PDB entry 4R6R | X-ray diffraction, 1.38 A resolution | chains E and H of the 8 polymer chains in the assembly

Chain E:
Protein: Agglutinin alpha chain
From: Artocarpus integer
UniProt: P18670 (LECA_ARTIN); residues 1-133 here = UniProt positions 1-133
Amino-acid sequence (133 residues; numbered 1 to 133; the number before each row is that of its first residue):
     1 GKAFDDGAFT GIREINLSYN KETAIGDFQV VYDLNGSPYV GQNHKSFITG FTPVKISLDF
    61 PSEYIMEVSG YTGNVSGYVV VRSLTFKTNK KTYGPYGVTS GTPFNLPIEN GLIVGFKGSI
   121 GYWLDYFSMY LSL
Residues lining bound ligands: 4-nitrophenyl beta-D-galactopyranoside (147): Gly1, Ser76, Tyr78, Val80, Gly121, Tyr122, Trp123, Asp125
What the authors report for this chain:
  - binding site for 4-nitrophenyl beta-D-galactopyranoside: Tyr78, Tyr122

Chain H:
Protein: Agglutinin beta-3 chain
From: Artocarpus integer
UniProt: P18673 (LECB3_ARTIN); residue numbers follow UniProt; this construct covers 2-20
Amino-acid sequence (19 residues; each row starts with the number of its first residue):
     2 EQSGISQTVI VGPWGAKVS
Unresolved in the structure: 2-3, 19-20

Chain E / chain H interface:
Residue-residue contacts - 18 pairs, chain E then chain H:
  Asn105(E) - Trp15(H)  hydrogen bond (backbone-side chain)
  Pro107(E) - Val12(H)
  Pro107(E) - Gly13(H)  hydrogen bond (backbone-backbone)
  Pro107(E) - Pro14(H)
  Pro107(E) - Trp15(H)
  Ile108(E) - Ile11(H)
  Ile108(E) - Gly13(H)
  Glu109(E) - Ile11(H)  hydrogen bond (backbone-backbone)
  Glu109(E) - Gly13(H)
  Glu109(E) - Pro14(H)
  Asn110(E) - Thr9(H)  hydrogen bond (side chain-backbone)
  Asn110(E) - Val10(H)
  Asn110(E) - Ile11(H)  hydrogen bond (backbone-backbone)
  Leu131(E) - Val12(H)  hydrophobic
  Ser132(E) - Val10(H)
  Leu133(E) - Gln8(H)
  Leu133(E) - Thr9(H)
  Leu133(E) - Val10(H)
Interface residues without a listed pair, chain E (10 interface residues in all): Leu106, Gly111

In short:
Chain E and chain H form an interface of 10 and 8 residues respectively; the contacts include 5 hydrogen
bonds. Among the polar pairs are Asn105(E)-Trp15(H), Asn110(E)-Thr9(H) and Pro107(E)-Gly13(H). Ligands of
chain E: 4-nitrophenyl beta-D-galactopyranoside. From the paper: a binding site for 4-nitrophenyl
beta-D-galactopyranoside at Tyr78(E) and Tyr122(E).
Chain E is Agglutinin alpha chain and chain H is Agglutinin beta-3 chain, both from Artocarpus integer; the
structure, Jacalin-carbohydrate interactions. Distortion of the ligand as a determinant of affinity, was
determined by X-ray diffraction (same publication as 4R6N, 4R6O, 4R6P and 4R6Q).
